Entry 5IPI (electron microscopy, 3.80 A resolution); this record covers chains g and 1 of the 60 polymer chains in the assembly.

# Chain g (and 1)
Protein: Capsid protein VP1
Organism: Adeno-associated virus - 2
Notes: chain 1 of this document is another copy of the same molecule, construct and numbering; everything in this record applies to it too
UniProtKB: P03135 (CAPSD_AAV2S); residue numbers follow UniProt; this construct covers 1-735
Chain sequence (735 residues; each row starts with the number of its first residue):
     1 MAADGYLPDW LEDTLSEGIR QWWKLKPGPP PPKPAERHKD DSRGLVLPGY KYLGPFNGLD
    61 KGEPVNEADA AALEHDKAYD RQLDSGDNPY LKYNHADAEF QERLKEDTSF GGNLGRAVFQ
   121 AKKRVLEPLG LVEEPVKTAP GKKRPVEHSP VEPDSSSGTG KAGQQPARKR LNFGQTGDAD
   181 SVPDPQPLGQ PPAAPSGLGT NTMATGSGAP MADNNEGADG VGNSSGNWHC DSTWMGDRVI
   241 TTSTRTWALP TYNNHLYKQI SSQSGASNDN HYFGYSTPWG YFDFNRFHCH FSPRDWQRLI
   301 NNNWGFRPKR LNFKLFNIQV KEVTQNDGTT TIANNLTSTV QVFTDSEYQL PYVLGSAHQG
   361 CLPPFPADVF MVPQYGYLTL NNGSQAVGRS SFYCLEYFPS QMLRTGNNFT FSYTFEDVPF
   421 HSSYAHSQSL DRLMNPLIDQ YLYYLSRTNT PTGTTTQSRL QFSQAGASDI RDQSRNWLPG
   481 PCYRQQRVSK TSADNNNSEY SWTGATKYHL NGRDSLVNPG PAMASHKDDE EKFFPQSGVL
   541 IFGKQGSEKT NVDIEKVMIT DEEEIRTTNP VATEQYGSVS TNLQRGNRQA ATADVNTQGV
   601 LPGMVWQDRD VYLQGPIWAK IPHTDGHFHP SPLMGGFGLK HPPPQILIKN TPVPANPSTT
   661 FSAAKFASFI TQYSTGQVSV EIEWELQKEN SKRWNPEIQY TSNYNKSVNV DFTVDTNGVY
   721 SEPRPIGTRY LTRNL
Not modelled in the structure: 1-224
Differences from the reference sequence: conflict T452 (Ser in P03135)
What the authors report for this chain:
  - self-association interface (contacts with another copy of this molecule); pairs are residue here / residue on that copy: H271-R432 (backbone contact)
  - mutagenesis - R432A (Tm change 10 degC): decreased stability
  - mutagenesis - R432A: increased binding to Rep52 and Rep78 (citing earlier work)

# How chain g and chain 1 interact
Residue-residue contacts (56):
  S225(g) - R404(1)
  G226(g) - M402(1)
  N227(g) - S400(1)
  N227(g) - Q401(1)
  N227(g) - M402(1)
  W228(g) - Q341(1)
  W228(g) - E396(1)  hydrogen bond (side chain-backbone)
  W228(g) - F398(1)
  W228(g) - P399(1)
  W228(g) - S400(1)  hydrogen bond (backbone-backbone)
  C230(g) - E396(1)
  C230(g) - Y397(1)
  C230(g) - F398(1)
  D231(g) - P399(1)
  P250(g) - P657(1)  hydrophobic
  P250(g) - S658(1)
  Y252(g) - T659(1)
  N317(g) - T339(1)
  Q319(g) - S338(1)
  Q319(g) - V653(1)
  K321(g) - V653(1)
  N334(g) - N335(1)  hydrogen bond
  Q359(g) - F661(1)
  F365(g) - Y257(1)  hydrophobic
  F365(g) - C394(1)  hydrophobic
  P366(g) - C394(1)
  D368(g) - K665(1)
  V369(g) - P654(1)  hydrophobic
  V369(g) - K665(1)
  V369(g) - F666(1)
  M371(g) - S658(1)
  M371(g) - T660(1)
  M371(g) - F661(1)  hydrophobic
  M371(g) - S662(1)
  Y673(g) - P654(1)  hydrogen bond (side chain-backbone)
  Y673(g) - A655(1)  hydrogen bond (side chain-backbone)
  Y673(g) - N656(1)  hydrogen bond (side chain-backbone)
  Y673(g) - P657(1)
  T675(g) - P654(1)
  Q677(g) - T651(1)
  K706(g) - Q385(1)
  K706(g) - A386(1)
  S707(g) - Q385(1)
  S707(g) - A386(1)
  V708(g) - S384(1)
  V708(g) - Q385(1)  hydrogen bond (backbone-side chain)
  V710(g) - Y275(1)
  T713(g) - Y275(1)
  T713(g) - F392(1)
  V714(g) - Q259(1)
  D715(g) - Q259(1)  hydrogen bond (backbone-backbone)
  T716(g) - K258(1)
  T716(g) - Q259(1)  hydrogen bond (side chain-backbone)
  N717(g) - L256(1)
  G718(g) - Y257(1)
  V719(g) - K665(1)
Interface residues without a listed pair, chain g (44 interface residues in all): S232, T246, A248, T251, S292, V323, T329, T330, T331, I332, A367, N705
Interface residues without a listed pair, chain 1 (44 interface residues in all): N326, D327, L336, T337, G388, S390, P652, A663, I670

# In short
Chain g and chain 1 each contribute 44 residues to their interface, with 9 hydrogen bonds. Polar contacts
include W228(g)-E396(1), N334(g)-N335(1) and Y673(g)-P654(1). The paper reports that R432A of chain g reduces
stability; a self-association interface involving H271(g).
Chain g and chain 1 are both Capsid protein VP1 (Adeno-associated virus - 2); the structure, Structure of
Adeno-associated virus type 2 VLP, was determined by electron microscopy, deposited together with 5IPK.
